3ASL - chains A and B; structure by X-ray diffraction, 1.41 A resolution.

[Chain A]
Name: E3 ubiquitin-protein ligase UHRF1
Source organism: Homo sapiens
Notes: EC 6.3.2.-; fragment: PHD finger domain
UniProt: Q96T88 (UHRF1_HUMAN); numbering as in UniProt (aligned over 298-367)
Amino-acid sequence (70 residues; each row starts with the number of its first residue):
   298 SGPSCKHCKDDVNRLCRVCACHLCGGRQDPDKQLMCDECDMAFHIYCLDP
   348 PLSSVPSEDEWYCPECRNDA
Not modelled in the structure: 298, 367
UniProt features mapped onto this chain:
  - zinc finger: Asn-310 to Asp-366 (PHD-type)
  - region (Histone H3R2me0 binding): Cys-333 to Asp-337, Pro-353 to Glu-355
  - site: Cys-316 (Histone H3K4me0 binding), Pro-327 (Histone H3R2me0 binding), Gln-330 (Histone H3R2me0 binding)
  - modified residue: Ser-298 (Phosphoserine)
  - mutagenesis: Ser-298 (S298A: Diminishes phosphorylation by PKA), Gln-330 (Q330A/K: Does not affect ability to bind histone H3 peptide), Asp-334 to Glu-335 (Abolishes binding to histone H3), Asp-334 (D334A: Impaired binding to histone H3), Asp-337 (D337A: Impaired binding to histone H3)
Bound ions: Zn2+ site 1: Cys-302, Cys-305, Cys-313, Cys-316; Zn2+ site 2: Cys-318, Cys-321, His-341, Cys-344; Zn2+ site 3: His-319, Glu-362; Zn2+ site 4: Cys-333, Cys-336, Cys-360, Cys-363
From the paper describing this entry:
  - post-translational modification sites: Ser-298 (citing earlier work)

[Chain B]
Name: Histone H3.3
Notes: fragment: residues in UNP 2-12
UniProt: P84243 (H33_HUMAN); residues 1-11 here correspond to UniProt positions 2-12 (UniProt number = residue number + 1)
Amino-acid sequence (11 residues; row label = number of the first residue in the row):
     1 ARTKQTARKST
Not modelled in the structure: 10-11
UniProt features mapped onto this chain:
  - modified residue: Arg-2 (Asymmetric dimethylarginine), Thr-3 (Phosphothreonine), Lys-4 (Allysine), Gln-5 (5-glutamyl dopamine), Thr-6 (Phosphothreonine), Arg-8 (Citrulline), Lys-9 (N6,N6,N6-trimethyllysine), Ser-10 (ADP-ribosylserine), Thr-11 (Phosphothreonine)

[Interface between chain A and chain B]
Pairs across the interface (22; chain A residue first):
  Cys-316(A) / Lys-4(B)  hydrogen bond (backbone-side chain)
  Ala-317(A) / Lys-4(B)
  Pro-327(A) / Lys-4(B)
  Pro-327(A) / Gln-5(B)  hydrogen bond (backbone-backbone)
  Asp-328(A) / Thr-3(B)
  Asp-328(A) / Gln-5(B)
  Asp-328(A) / Ala-7(B)
  Gln-330(A) / Thr-3(B)
  Gln-330(A) / Lys-4(B)  hydrogen bond
  Leu-331(A) / Arg-2(B)
  Met-332(A) / Arg-2(B)  hydrogen bond (backbone-backbone)
  Met-332(A) / Thr-3(B)
  Met-332(A) / Lys-4(B)
  Cys-333(A) / Arg-2(B)  hydrogen bond (backbone-side chain)
  Asp-334(A) / Arg-2(B)  salt bridge
  Asp-337(A) / Arg-2(B)  salt bridge
  Val-352(A) / Ala-1(B)
  Val-352(A) / Thr-3(B)
  Pro-353(A) / Ala-1(B)  hydrogen bond (backbone-backbone)
  Glu-355(A) / Ala-1(B)  hydrogen bond (backbone-backbone)
  Asp-356(A) / Ala-1(B)
  Trp-358(A) / Ala-1(B)  hydrophobic
Other interface residues (no listed pair), chain A (17 interface residues in all): Ala-339, Ser-354
Other interface residues (no listed pair), chain B (7 interface residues in all): Thr-6
Interface features reported in the paper:
  - residue pairs: Cys-333(A)/Arg-2(B) (hydrogen bond), Asp-334(A)/Arg-2(B) (hydrogen bond), Asp-337(A)/Arg-2(B) (hydrogen bond), Glu-355(A)/Ala-1(B) (hydrogen bond), Asp-356(A)/Ala-1(B)
  - interface residues, chain A: Gln-330(A)

[Summary]
Chain A and chain B form an interface of 17 and 7 residues respectively; the contacts include 7 hydrogen bonds
and 2 salt bridges. Among the polar pairs are Asp-334(A)/Arg-2(B), Asp-337(A)/Arg-2(B) and
Cys-316(A)/Lys-4(B). The authors report hydrogen bonds between Cys-333(A) and Arg-2(B), Asp-334(A) and
Arg-2(B) and Asp-337(A) and Arg-2(B) among others; a contact between Asp-356(A) and Ala-1(B). From the paper:
the interface residue Gln-330(A); a modification site at Ser-298(A).
Chain A is E3 ubiquitin-protein ligase UHRF1 (Homo sapiens) and chain B is Histone H3.3; the structure,
Structure of UHRF1 in complex with histone tail, was determined by X-ray diffraction (same publication as
3ASK).
